5Y3R - chains A and B of the 6 polymer chains in the assembly; structure by electron microscopy, 6.60 A resolution (low resolution: residue-level contacts below are approximate; hydrogen-bond / salt-bridge calls are withheld).

[Chain A]
Protein: X-ray repair cross-complementing protein 6
From: Homo sapiens
Notes: EC 3.6.4.-, 4.2.99.-
Reference sequence: P12956 (XRCC6_HUMAN); numbering as in UniProt (aligned over 34-534)
Chain sequence (501 residues; each row starts with the number of its first residue):
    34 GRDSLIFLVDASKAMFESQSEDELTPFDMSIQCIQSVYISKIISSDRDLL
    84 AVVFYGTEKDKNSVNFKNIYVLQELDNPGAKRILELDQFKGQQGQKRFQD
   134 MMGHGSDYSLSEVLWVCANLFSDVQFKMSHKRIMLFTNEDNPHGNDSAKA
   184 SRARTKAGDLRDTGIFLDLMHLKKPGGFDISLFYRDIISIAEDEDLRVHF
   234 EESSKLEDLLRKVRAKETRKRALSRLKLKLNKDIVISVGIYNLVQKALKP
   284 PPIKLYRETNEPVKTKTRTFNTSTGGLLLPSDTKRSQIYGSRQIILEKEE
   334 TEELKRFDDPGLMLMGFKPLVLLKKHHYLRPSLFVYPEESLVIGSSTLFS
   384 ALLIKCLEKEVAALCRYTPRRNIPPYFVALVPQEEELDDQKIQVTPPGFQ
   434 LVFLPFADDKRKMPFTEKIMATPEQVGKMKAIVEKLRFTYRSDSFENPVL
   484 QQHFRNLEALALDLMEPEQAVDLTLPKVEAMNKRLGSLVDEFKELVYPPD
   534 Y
Disordered / not traced: 223-230

[Chain B]
Protein: X-ray repair cross-complementing protein 5
From: Homo sapiens
Notes: EC 3.6.4.-
Reference sequence: P13010 (XRCC5_HUMAN); residues 6-541 here = UniProt positions 6-541
Chain sequence (536 residues; numbered 6 to 541; the number before each row is that of its first residue):
     6 NKAAVVLCMDVGFTMSNSIPGIESPFEQAKKVITMFVQRQVFAENKDEIA
    56 LVLFGTDGTDNPLSGGDQYQNITVHRHLMLPDFDLLEDIESKIQPGSQQA
   106 DFLDALIVSMDVIQHETIGKKFEKRHIEIFTDLSSRFSKSQLDIIIHSLK
   156 KCDISLQFFLPFSLGKEDGSGDRGDGPFRLGGHGPSFPLKGITEQQKEGL
   206 EIVKMVMISLEGEDGLDEIYSFSESLRKLCVFKKIERHSIHWPCRLTIGS
   256 NLSIRIAAYKSILQERVKKTWTVVDAKTLKKEDIQKETVYCLNDDDETEV
   306 LKEDIIQGFRYGSDIVPFSKVDEEQMKYKSEGKCFSVLGFCKSSQVQRRF
   356 FMGNQVLKVFAARDDEAAAVALSSLIHALDDLDMVAIVRYAYDKRANPQV
   406 GVAFPHIKHNYECLVYVQLPFMEDLRQYMFSSLKNSKKYAPTEAQLNAVD
   456 ALIDSMSLAKKDEKTDTLEDLFPTTKIPNPRFQRLFQCLLHRALHPREPL
   506 PPIQQHIWNMLNPPAEVTTKSQIPLSKIKTLFPLIE
Disordered / not traced: 171-180

[Chain A / chain B interface]
Residue-residue contacts - 341 pairs, chain A then chain B:
  Ile75(A) - Tyr316(B)
  Asn110(A) - Gly317(B)
  Asn110(A) - Ser318(B)
  Pro111(A) - Tyr316(B)
  Pro111(A) - Gly317(B)
  Pro111(A) - Ser318(B)
  Pro111(A) - Asp319(B)
  Gly112(A) - Asp319(B)
  Ala113(A) - Asp319(B)
  Ile116(A) - Tyr316(B)
  Lys245(A) - Met427(B)
  Arg252(A) - Arg431(B)
  Lys253(A) - Arg431(B)
  Arg254(A) - Arg431(B)
  Arg254(A) - Tyr433(B)
  Ala255(A) - Tyr433(B)
  Asn264(A) - Leu530(B)
  Asp266(A) - Lys534(B)
  Asp266(A) - Leu539(B)
  Ile267(A) - Ile533(B)
  Ile267(A) - Phe537(B)
  Ile267(A) - Leu539(B)
  Val268(A) - Leu539(B)
  Tyr274(A) - Tyr433(B)
  Asn275(A) - Arg431(B)
  Leu276(A) - Phe355(B)
  Leu276(A) - Asp429(B)
  Leu276(A) - Leu430(B)
  Leu276(A) - Arg431(B)
  Val277(A) - Asp429(B)
  Lys279(A) - Met357(B)
  Lys279(A) - Asp429(B)
  Ala280(A) - Asp429(B)
  Pro283(A) - Phe314(B)
  Pro284(A) - Phe314(B)
  Pro285(A) - Gln312(B)
  Pro285(A) - Phe314(B)
  Ile286(A) - Gln312(B)
  Ile286(A) - Gly313(B)
  Ile286(A) - Phe314(B)
  Ile286(A) - Arg315(B)
  Lys287(A) - Tyr295(B)
  Lys287(A) - Ile310(B)
  Leu288(A) - Ile310(B)
  Leu288(A) - Ile311(B)
  Leu288(A) - Gly313(B)
  Leu288(A) - Phe314(B)
  Leu288(A) - Ile320(B)
  Tyr289(A) - Val305(B)
  Tyr289(A) - Asp309(B)
  Tyr289(A) - Ile310(B)
  Tyr289(A) - Ile311(B)
  Arg290(A) - Leu306(B)
  Arg290(A) - Lys307(B)
  Arg290(A) - Asp309(B)
  Arg290(A) - Ile310(B)
  Arg290(A) - Ile311(B)
  Glu294(A) - Asn298(B)
  Pro295(A) - Asn298(B)
  Val296(A) - Tyr295(B)
  Val296(A) - Cys296(B)
  Val296(A) - Leu297(B)
  Val296(A) - Ile310(B)
  Lys297(A) - Cys296(B)
  Lys297(A) - Leu297(B)
  Thr298(A) - Thr293(B)
  Thr298(A) - Val294(B)
  Thr298(A) - Tyr295(B)
  Thr298(A) - Cys296(B)
  Lys299(A) - Glu292(B)
  Lys299(A) - Thr293(B)
  Lys299(A) - Val294(B)
  Lys299(A) - Cys296(B)
  Thr300(A) - Lys291(B)
  Thr300(A) - Glu292(B)
  Arg301(A) - Lys291(B)
  Arg301(A) - Glu292(B)
  Thr302(A) - Gln290(B)
  Thr302(A) - Lys291(B)
  Thr302(A) - Glu292(B)
  Phe303(A) - Asp288(B)
  Phe303(A) - Gln290(B)
  Phe303(A) - Lys291(B)
  Phe303(A) - Glu292(B)
  Asn304(A) - Asp288(B)
  Thr305(A) - Glu287(B)
  Thr305(A) - Asp288(B)
  Thr305(A) - Ile289(B)
  Thr305(A) - Gln290(B)
  Ser306(A) - Glu287(B)
  Ser306(A) - Asp288(B)
  Leu310(A) - Glu292(B)
  Leu311(A) - Asp288(B)
  Leu311(A) - Ile289(B)
  Leu311(A) - Gln290(B)
  Ser314(A) - Ala281(B)
  Asp315(A) - Asp280(B)
  Asp315(A) - Ala281(B)
  Asp315(A) - Lys282(B)
  Thr316(A) - Val278(B)
  Thr316(A) - Val279(B)
  Thr316(A) - Asp280(B)
  Thr316(A) - Ala281(B)
  Lys317(A) - Thr277(B)
  Lys317(A) - Val278(B)
  Lys317(A) - Val279(B)
  Arg318(A) - Trp276(B)
  Arg318(A) - Thr277(B)
  Arg318(A) - Val278(B)
  Ser319(A) - Lys274(B)
  Ser319(A) - Trp276(B)
  Ser319(A) - Thr277(B)
  Gln320(A) - Lys274(B)
  Gln320(A) - Trp276(B)
  Gln320(A) - Thr277(B)
  Ile321(A) - Lys274(B)
  Ile321(A) - Thr277(B)
  Tyr322(A) - Glu49(B)
  Tyr322(A) - Phe88(B)
  Tyr322(A) - Lys273(B)
  Tyr322(A) - Lys274(B)
  Gly323(A) - Phe88(B)
  Ser324(A) - Phe88(B)
  Arg325(A) - Phe88(B)
  Arg325(A) - Leu91(B)
  Arg325(A) - Ala498(B)
  Arg325(A) - Leu499(B)
  Gln326(A) - Val279(B)
  Gln326(A) - Leu284(B)
  Ile328(A) - Val279(B)
  Ile328(A) - Asp280(B)
  Ile328(A) - Leu284(B)
  Leu329(A) - Arg497(B)
  Thr334(A) - Trp276(B)
  Leu337(A) - Trp276(B)
  Leu337(A) - Arg489(B)
  Leu337(A) - Leu490(B)
  Leu337(A) - Cys493(B)
  Phe340(A) - Pro485(B)
  Phe340(A) - Arg489(B)
  Phe340(A) - Trp513(B)
  Asp341(A) - Trp513(B)
  Leu347(A) - Met461(B)
  Met348(A) - Leu463(B)
  Met348(A) - Phe477(B)
  Met348(A) - Leu516(B)
  Met348(A) - Pro518(B)
  Gly349(A) - Met461(B)
  Gly349(A) - Leu463(B)
  Phe350(A) - Ile458(B)
  Phe350(A) - Met461(B)
  Phe350(A) - Ser462(B)
  Phe350(A) - Leu463(B)
  Phe350(A) - Ala464(B)
  Phe350(A) - Asp475(B)
  Lys351(A) - Asp475(B)
  Pro352(A) - Ala464(B)
  Pro352(A) - Leu473(B)
  Leu355(A) - Ala464(B)
  Leu355(A) - Leu473(B)
  Lys357(A) - Arg353(B)
  Lys358(A) - Arg353(B)
  Lys358(A) - Phe356(B)
  Lys358(A) - Phe409(B)
  Lys358(A) - His411(B)
  His359(A) - His411(B)
  His359(A) - Lys413(B)
  His360(A) - Ile267(B)
  His360(A) - Arg353(B)
  Tyr361(A) - Ile267(B)
  Tyr361(A) - Arg353(B)
  Tyr361(A) - Phe356(B)
  Tyr361(A) - Met357(B)
  Tyr361(A) - Gly358(B)
  Tyr361(A) - Asn359(B)
  Tyr361(A) - Val361(B)
  Leu362(A) - Leu268(B)
  Leu362(A) - Gln269(B)
  Leu362(A) - Gly358(B)
  Leu362(A) - Asn359(B)
  Arg363(A) - Gln269(B)
  Arg363(A) - Gly358(B)
  Arg363(A) - Asn359(B)
  Pro364(A) - Gly358(B)
  Tyr369(A) - Phe435(B)
  Tyr369(A) - Leu438(B)
  Leu374(A) - Ile540(B)
  Leu374(A) - Glu541(B)
  Val375(A) - Glu541(B)
  Ile376(A) - Tyr444(B)
  Ser379(A) - Tyr444(B)
  Thr380(A) - Tyr444(B)
  Thr380(A) - Ala445(B)
  Thr380(A) - Pro446(B)
  Phe382(A) - Leu438(B)
  Lys388(A) - Glu448(B)
  Lys388(A) - Leu451(B)
  Lys388(A) - Asn452(B)
  Lys388(A) - Asp455(B)
  Cys389(A) - Ile458(B)
  Lys392(A) - Ile458(B)
  Lys392(A) - Asp459(B)
  Lys392(A) - Ser462(B)
  Val394(A) - Ile458(B)
  Leu397(A) - Leu463(B)
  Leu397(A) - Phe477(B)
  Arg399(A) - Leu516(B)
  Arg399(A) - Asn517(B)
  Pro407(A) - Pro485(B)
  Pro407(A) - Arg486(B)
  Pro408(A) - Pro485(B)
  Tyr409(A) - Asn484(B)
  Tyr409(A) - Pro485(B)
  Tyr409(A) - Arg486(B)
  Phe410(A) - Phe477(B)
  Phe410(A) - Asn484(B)
  Phe410(A) - Met515(B)
  Phe410(A) - Leu516(B)
  Gln416(A) - Arg354(B)
  Glu418(A) - Phe435(B)
  Glu418(A) - Ser437(B)
  Glu418(A) - Leu438(B)
  Glu418(A) - Lys439(B)
  Leu420(A) - Ser437(B)
  Leu420(A) - Lys439(B)
  Val427(A) - Arg354(B)
  Val427(A) - Phe355(B)
  Thr428(A) - Arg354(B)
  Pro429(A) - Arg354(B)
  Pro430(A) - Phe435(B)
  Pro430(A) - Leu438(B)
  Gln433(A) - Arg354(B)
  Leu437(A) - Thr479(B)
  Pro438(A) - Thr479(B)
  Pro438(A) - Thr480(B)
  Phe439(A) - Thr480(B)
  Phe439(A) - Ile482(B)
  Phe439(A) - Pro483(B)
  Phe439(A) - Asn484(B)
  Ala440(A) - Leu234(B)
  Ala440(A) - Thr480(B)
  Asp441(A) - Leu268(B)
  Asp441(A) - Gln269(B)
  Asp441(A) - Glu270(B)
  Asp442(A) - Ser266(B)
  Asp442(A) - Ile267(B)
  Asp442(A) - Leu268(B)
  Lys443(A) - Ile267(B)
  Lys445(A) - Arg242(B)
  Lys445(A) - His243(B)
  Lys445(A) - Ser244(B)
  Lys445(A) - Lys265(B)
  Lys445(A) - Ser266(B)
  Met446(A) - Ser266(B)
  Met446(A) - Ile267(B)
  Pro447(A) - His243(B)
  Pro447(A) - Ser244(B)
  Pro447(A) - Tyr416(B)
  Phe448(A) - His243(B)
  Phe448(A) - Asn415(B)
  Phe448(A) - Tyr416(B)
  Lys451(A) - His414(B)
  Lys451(A) - Asn415(B)
  Lys451(A) - Tyr416(B)
  Lys451(A) - Glu417(B)
  Ile452(A) - Glu371(B)
  Ile452(A) - Val375(B)
  Ile452(A) - Ser378(B)
  Met453(A) - Val375(B)
  Ala454(A) - Val375(B)
  Ala454(A) - Ser378(B)
  Ala454(A) - Ser379(B)
  Gln458(A) - Ser379(B)
  Met462(A) - Ala376(B)
  Met462(A) - Ser379(B)
  Met462(A) - Leu380(B)
  Met462(A) - Ala383(B)
  Lys463(A) - Asp386(B)
  Val466(A) - Phe345(B)
  Val466(A) - Met389(B)
  Leu469(A) - Gly344(B)
  Leu469(A) - Phe345(B)
  Arg470(A) - Phe345(B)
  Arg470(A) - Cys346(B)
  Arg470(A) - Lys347(B)
  Arg470(A) - Met389(B)
  Phe471(A) - Leu343(B)
  Phe471(A) - Gly344(B)
  Phe471(A) - Phe345(B)
  Phe471(A) - Cys346(B)
  Phe471(A) - Ile392(B)
  Thr472(A) - Cys346(B)
  Thr472(A) - Gln350(B)
  Tyr473(A) - Cys346(B)
  Tyr473(A) - Gln350(B)
  Tyr473(A) - Leu424(B)
  Arg474(A) - Gln350(B)
  Asp476(A) - Met427(B)
  Ser477(A) - Met427(B)
  Phe478(A) - Leu424(B)
  Phe478(A) - Phe426(B)
  Phe478(A) - Met427(B)
  Phe478(A) - Glu428(B)
  Glu479(A) - Val405(B)
  Glu479(A) - Phe426(B)
  Asn480(A) - Gln404(B)
  Asn480(A) - Phe426(B)
  Val482(A) - Tyr333(B)
  Val482(A) - Lys334(B)
  Val482(A) - Pro403(B)
  Gln485(A) - Lys332(B)
  Gln485(A) - Tyr333(B)
  His486(A) - Phe323(B)
  His486(A) - Glu328(B)
  Asn489(A) - Phe323(B)
  Asn489(A) - Met331(B)
  Asn489(A) - Lys332(B)
  Leu490(A) - Phe323(B)
  Leu493(A) - Pro322(B)
  Leu493(A) - Phe323(B)
  Ala494(A) - Tyr316(B)
  Pro500(A) - Met331(B)
  Thr507(A) - Leu343(B)
  Leu508(A) - Tyr333(B)
  Leu508(A) - Arg394(B)
  Pro509(A) - Val342(B)
  Pro509(A) - Leu343(B)
  Val511(A) - Ser255(B)
  Met514(A) - Gly254(B)
  Met514(A) - Ser255(B)
  Met514(A) - Asn256(B)
  Asn515(A) - Ser255(B)
  Asn515(A) - Asn256(B)
  Gly519(A) - Asn256(B)
  Val522(A) - Asn256(B)
  Val529(A) - Ala372(B)
  Tyr530(A) - Ala372(B)
  Tyr534(A) - Arg250(B)
  Tyr534(A) - Ser258(B)
  Tyr534(A) - Ile259(B)
  Tyr534(A) - Arg260(B)
Interface residues without a listed pair, chain A (172 interface residues in all): Val231, Asn293, Thr307, Ile327, Glu333, Glu336, Arg339, Leu356, Gly377, Ser383, Ala384, Glu419, Phe436, Thr449, Glu450, Thr455, Val459, Ser475, Leu518, Ser520
Interface residues without a listed pair, chain B (172 interface residues in all): Val46, Glu92, Glu241, Ile253, Glu308, Val321, Ser341, Gln352, Gln360, Lys363, Phe365, Ala373, His382, Leu387, Pro425, Ser441, Glu503, Pro538

[In short]
Chain A and chain B each contribute 172 residues to their interface.
Chain A is X-ray repair cross-complementing protein 6 and chain B is X-ray repair cross-complementing protein
5, both from Homo sapiens; the structure, Cryo-EM structure of Human DNA-PK Holoenzyme, was determined by
electron microscopy.
